6KUK - chains A and C of the 5 polymer chains in the assembly; structure by electron microscopy, 3.90 A resolution.

Chain A:
Name: Polymerase 3
Organism: Influenza D virus (D/swine/Oklahoma/1334/2011)
UniProtKB: K9LHJ4 (K9LHJ4_9ORTO); numbering as in UniProt (aligned over 1-710)
Amino-acid sequence (710 residues; numbered 1 to 710; the number before each row is that of its first residue):
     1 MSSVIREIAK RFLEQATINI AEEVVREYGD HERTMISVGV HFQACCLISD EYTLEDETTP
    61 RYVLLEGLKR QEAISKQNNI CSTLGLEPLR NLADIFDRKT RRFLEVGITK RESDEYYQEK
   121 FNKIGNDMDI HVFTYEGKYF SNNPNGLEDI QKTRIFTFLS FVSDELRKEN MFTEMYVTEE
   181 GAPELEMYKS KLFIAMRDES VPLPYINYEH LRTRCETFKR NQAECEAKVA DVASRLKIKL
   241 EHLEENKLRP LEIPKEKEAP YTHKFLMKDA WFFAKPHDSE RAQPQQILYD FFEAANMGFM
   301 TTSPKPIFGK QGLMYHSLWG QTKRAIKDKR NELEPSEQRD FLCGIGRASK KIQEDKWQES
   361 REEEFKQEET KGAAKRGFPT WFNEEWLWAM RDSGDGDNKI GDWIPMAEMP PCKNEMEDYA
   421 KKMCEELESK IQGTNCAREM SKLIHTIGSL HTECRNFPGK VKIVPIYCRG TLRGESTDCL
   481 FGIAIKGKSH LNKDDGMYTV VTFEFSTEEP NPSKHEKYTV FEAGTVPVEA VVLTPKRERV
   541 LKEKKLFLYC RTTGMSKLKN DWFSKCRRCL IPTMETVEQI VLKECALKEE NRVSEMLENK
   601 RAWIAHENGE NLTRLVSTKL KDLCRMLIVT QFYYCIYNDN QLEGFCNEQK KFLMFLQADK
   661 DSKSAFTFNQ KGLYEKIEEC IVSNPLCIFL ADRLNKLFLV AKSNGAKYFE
Not modelled in the structure: 1-183, 394-398, 531-541

Chain C:
Name: Polymerase PB2
Organism: Influenza D virus (D/swine/Oklahoma/1334/2011)
UniProtKB: K9LHF3 (K9LHF3_9ORTO); residue numbers follow UniProt; this construct covers 1-772
Amino-acid sequence (772 residues; numbered 1 to 772; the number before each row is that of its first residue):
     1 MSLLLTLAKE YANLTKDKKS CKLLSQGTVS SYTTFKKWTT SRKEKNPSLR MRWAMGSKFP
    61 IMANREILEE AGIPEQWEGI DLWSKKDDVS KLGMVLASPA AITYWNFCGP GVDNSSVIKD
   121 VYKAKFMKKE RWRETLWGPM NFELVGKQRR VVETQPVEIK LNQKEIKELT MWVLFEDEAN
   181 LASKFIQENF SLVLSLRELY KGKAVNKDVA AFMIAHQFSP EKRFLPTFGP IRPERMELLH
   241 CLGGDFWKIE AVTAGSLNEE QKKRDVRAVA RKICLRASVD LFTPAEKIRD YIASVTMRFG
   301 TVERTFEDVI RNSDDISAEV TLCKAALGCE LGKSMSFGNL NLRKVSGEAE TMEKTVYWGL
   361 KPIKYKCWRG EETFYCELRK VTCMFRRSEG LDWANIGPGS PEERRELLAM VMIFCRDGRF
   421 FESAPVNIDE SFFRTRLNKE IPYQYVLLKW VRQSRDNLDA LLSTRGLIPA HIGQFGKGMG
   481 IDGSSSSSMV YKGVMLSKTP IDIVESKEKH RLFLNDNIEA VTERGAMVAS IMDLSEDNRE
   541 TFNDVTFNHV DLAVLKDEKT AIIKIYRSLV ERINTDDDGL PALIMGKRYL ELYQLDEVKD
   601 AVGLIPKRML GAYSYQARQL IQSQIKNDSY SLPEIIKLLP FCYSPPKKML FDGTFHFKNQ
   661 MYVRPGINTN LFSFSKTDKS KIYVNGSAVK IKLVLGDDEM DTSLAFVEGF QVCEYDPRAP
   721 LIPRRDLRLI GFGKKVRVFV GQGQEKTLVR TSSKRAASHD VSKNIRRMRL EV
Not modelled in the structure: 1, 88-91, 255-772

Interface between chain A and chain C:
Pairs across the interface (21):
  Asn414(A) - Trp137(C)
  Asn414(A) - Gly138(C)
  Glu415(A) - Trp137(C)  hydrogen bond
  Met416(A) - Met140(C)  hydrophobic
  Met416(A) - Cys241(C)
  Met416(A) - Trp247(C)  hydrophobic
  His451(A) - Leu49(C)
  His451(A) - Trp53(C)  hydrogen bond
  Arg455(A) - Trp53(C)
  Lys557(A) - Trp53(C)
  Lys565(A) - Arg52(C)
  Leu582(A) - Phe142(C)  hydrophobic
  Leu582(A) - Phe246(C)
  Lys583(A) - Phe246(C)
  Cys585(A) - Phe142(C)  hydrophobic
  Ala586(A) - Leu144(C)  hydrophobic
  Ala586(A) - Phe246(C)  hydrophobic
  Glu589(A) - Phe142(C)
  Glu589(A) - Glu143(C)
  Asn591(A) - Phe142(C)
  Val593(A) - Phe142(C)  hydrophobic
Also at the interface, not in a pair above, chain A (21 interface residues in all): Lys413, Asn456, Asp494, Asp561, Ser564, Gln579, Glu590
Also at the interface, not in a pair above, chain C (18 interface residues in all): Lys45, Ser48, Gly56, Ser57, Trp132, Ile249

In short:
21 residues of chain A face 18 of chain C across their interface; the contacts include 2 hydrogen bonds. Polar
contacts include Glu415(A)-Trp137(C) and His451(A)-Trp53(C).
Chain A is Polymerase 3 and chain C is Polymerase PB2, both from Influenza D virus
(D/swine/Oklahoma/1334/2011); the structure, Structure of influenza D virus polymerase bound to vRNA promoter
in mode A conformation (class A1), was determined by electron microscopy together with 6KUJ, 6KUP, 6KUR, 6KUT,
6KUV and 6KV5 from the same study.
